Entry 7TNS (electron microscopy, 6.70 A resolution (low resolution: residue-level contacts below are approximate; hydrogen-bond / salt-bridge calls are withheld)); this record covers chains E4 and E5 of the 101 polymer chains in the assembly.

== Chain E4 ==
Molecule: Tubulin alpha chain
Source organism: Toxoplasma gondii
Reference sequence: P10873 (TBA_TOXGO); residue numbers follow UniProt; this construct covers 1-453
Amino-acid sequence (453 residues; row label = number of the first residue in the row):
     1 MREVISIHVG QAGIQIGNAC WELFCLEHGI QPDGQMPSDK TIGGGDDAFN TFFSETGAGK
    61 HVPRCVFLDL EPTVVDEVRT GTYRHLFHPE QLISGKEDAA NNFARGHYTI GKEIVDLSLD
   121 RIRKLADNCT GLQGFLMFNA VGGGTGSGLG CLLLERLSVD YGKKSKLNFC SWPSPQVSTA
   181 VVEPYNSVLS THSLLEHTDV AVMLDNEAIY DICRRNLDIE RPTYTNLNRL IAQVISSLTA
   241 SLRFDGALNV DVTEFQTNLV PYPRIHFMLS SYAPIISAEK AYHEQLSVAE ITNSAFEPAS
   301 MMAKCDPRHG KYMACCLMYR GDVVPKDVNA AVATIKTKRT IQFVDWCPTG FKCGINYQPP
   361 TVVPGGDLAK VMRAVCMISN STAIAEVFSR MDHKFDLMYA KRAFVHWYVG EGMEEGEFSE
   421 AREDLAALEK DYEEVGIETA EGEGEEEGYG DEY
Not modelled in the structure: 38-46, 438-453
Swiss-Prot annotation at these positions:
  - active site: Glu-254
  - binding site (GTP): Gln-11, Glu-71, Gly-144, Thr-145, Thr-179, Asn-206, Asn-228
  - binding site (Mg(2+)): Glu-71
  - site: Tyr-453 (Involved in polymerization)
  - modified residue: Lys-40 (N6-acetyllysine)

== Chain E5 ==
Molecule: Tubulin beta chain
Source organism: Toxoplasma gondii
Reference sequence: A0A125YWG5 (A0A125YWG5_TOXGM); numbering as in UniProt (aligned over 1-449)
Amino-acid sequence (449 residues; numbered 1 to 449; the number before each row is that of its first residue):
     1 MREIVHVQGG QCGNQIGAKF WEVISDEHGI DPTGTYCGDS DLQLERINVF YNEATGGRFV
    61 PRAILMDLEP GTMDSVRAGP FGQLFRPDNF VFGQTGAGNN WAKGHYTEGA ELIDSVLDVV
   121 RKEAEGCDCL QGFQITHSLG GGTGSGMGTL LISKVREEYP DRIMETFSVF PSPKVSDTVV
   181 EPYNATLSVH QLVENADEVQ VIDNEALYDI CFRTLKLTTP TYGDLNHLVS AAMSGVTCCL
   241 RFPGQLNSDL RKLAVNLIPF PRLHFFLIGF APLTSRGSQQ YRALSVPELT QQMFDAKNMM
   301 CASDPRHGRY LTASAMFRGR MSTKEVDEQM LNVQNKNSSY FVEWIPNNMK SSVCDIPPKG
   361 LKMSVTFVGN STAIQEMFKR VSDQFTAMFR RKAFLHWYTG EGMDEMEFTE AESNMNDLVS
   421 EYQQYQDATA EEEGEFDEEE GEMGAEEGA
Not modelled in the structure: 427-449
Disulfides: Cys-238/Cys-354

== How chain E4 and chain E5 interact ==
Pairs across the interface (78; chain E4 residue first):
  Gln-11(E4) with Gln-245(E5); Leu-246(E5); Asn-247(E5)
  Gln-15(E4) with Gly-244(E5); Gln-245(E5)
  Glu-71(E4) with Arg-2(E5)
  Pro-72(E4) with Met-1(E5); Arg-2(E5)
  Thr-73(E4) with Arg-2(E5); Arg-46(E5); Asn-247(E5)
  Lys-96(E4) with Met-1(E5); Asp-128(E5); Cys-129(E5)
  Glu-97(E4) with Cys-129(E5); Leu-130(E5); Arg-162(E5); Arg-251(E5)
  Asp-98(E4) with Asp-249(E5); Arg-251(E5)
  Ala-100(E4) with Arg-251(E5); Val-255(E5)
  Asn-101(E4) with Lys-252(E5); Val-255(E5)
  Arg-105(E4) with Arg-251(E5)
  Ser-174(E4) with Asn-347(E5)
  Pro-175(E4) with Asn-347(E5)
  Gln-176(E4) with Leu-331(E5); Asn-347(E5)
  Val-177(E4) with Asp-327(E5)
  Ser-178(E4) with Asn-347(E5); Met-349(E5)
  Thr-179(E4) with Lys-350(E5)
  Ala-180(E4) with Asn-256(E5); Asn-347(E5); Met-349(E5); Lys-350(E5)
  Val-181(E4) with Asn-256(E5); Thr-312(E5); Ile-345(E5)
  Val-182(E4) with Val-255(E5)
  Glu-183(E4) with Asn-347(E5)
  Tyr-210(E4) with Thr-323(E5); Lys-324(E5); Asp-327(E5)
  Arg-214(E4) with Lys-324(E5)
  Glu-220(E4) with Glu-325(E5)
  Arg-221(E4) with Val-286(E5); Ser-322(E5); Thr-323(E5); Lys-324(E5); Glu-325(E5); Val-326(E5)
  Pro-222(E4) with Ser-322(E5); Thr-323(E5); Lys-324(E5)
  Thr-223(E4) with Gln-245(E5); Ser-322(E5); Thr-323(E5)
  Tyr-224(E4) with Gln-245(E5); Leu-246(E5); Thr-323(E5)
  Lys-394(E4) with Pro-346(E5); Asn-347(E5)
  Leu-397(E4) with Trp-344(E5)
  Met-398(E4) with Ile-345(E5)
  Lys-401(E4) with Phe-260(E5)
  Arg-402(E4) with Phe-260(E5)
  Ala-403(E4) with Pro-259(E5); Phe-260(E5)
  Phe-404(E4) with Val-255(E5); Ile-258(E5); Pro-259(E5)
  His-406(E4) with Pro-259(E5); Phe-260(E5); Pro-261(E5)
  Trp-407(E4) with Asp-197(E5); Ile-258(E5)
Interface residues without a listed pair, chain E4 (41 interface residues in all): Val-74, Thr-80, Thr-225, Leu-227
Interface residues without a listed pair, chain E5 (46 interface residues in all): Glu-45, Gln-131, Asp-161, Cys-239, Ala-254, Leu-257, Met-321, Gln-334, Asn-348, Tyr-425

== In short ==
41 residues of chain E4 face 46 of chain E5 across their interface. UniProt lists active-site residue
Glu-254(E4), 7 GTP-binding residues and Mg2+-binding residue Glu-71(E4) on chain E4.
Chain E4 is Tubulin alpha chain and chain E5 is Tubulin beta chain, both from Toxoplasma gondii; the
structure, Subpellicular microtubule from detergent-extract Toxoplasma gondii cells, was determined by
electron microscopy together with 7TNQ and 7TNT from the same study.
